4OO1 - chains C and F of the 11 polymer chains in the assembly; structure by X-ray diffraction, 3.30 A resolution.

[Chain C]
Molecule: Exosome complex component RRP43
Organism: Saccharomyces cerevisiae
UniProt: P25359 (RRP43_YEAST); numbering as in UniProt (aligned over 1-394)
Amino-acid sequence (394 residues; numbered 1 to 394; the number before each row is that of its first residue):
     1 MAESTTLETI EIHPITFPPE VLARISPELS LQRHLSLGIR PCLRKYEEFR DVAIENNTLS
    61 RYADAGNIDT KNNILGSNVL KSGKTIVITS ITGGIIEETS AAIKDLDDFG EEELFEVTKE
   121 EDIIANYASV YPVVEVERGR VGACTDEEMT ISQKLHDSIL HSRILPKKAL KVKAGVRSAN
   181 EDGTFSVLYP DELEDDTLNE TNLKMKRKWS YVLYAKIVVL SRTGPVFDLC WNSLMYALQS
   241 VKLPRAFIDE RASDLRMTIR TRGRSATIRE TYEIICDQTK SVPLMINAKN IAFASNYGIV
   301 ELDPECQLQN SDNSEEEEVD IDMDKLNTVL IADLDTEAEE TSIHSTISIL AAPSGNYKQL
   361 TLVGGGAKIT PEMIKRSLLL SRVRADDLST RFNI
Disordered / not traced: 1-5, 102-120, 181-183, 192-208, 250-270, 310-326

[Chain F]
Molecule: Exosome complex component MTR3
Organism: Saccharomyces cerevisiae
Notes: EC 3.1.13.-
UniProt: P48240 (MTR3_YEAST); residues 1-250 here = UniProt positions 1-250
Amino-acid sequence (250 residues; numbered 1 to 250; the number before each row is that of its first residue):
     1 MNVQDRRRLL GPAAAKPMAF SNTTTHVPEK KSTDLTPKGN ESEQELSLHT GFIENCNGSA
    61 LVEARSLGHQ TSLITAVYGP RSIRGSFTSQ GTISIQLKNG LLEKYNTNEL KEVSSFLMGI
   121 FNSVVNLSRY PKSGIDIFVY LTYDKDLTNN PQDDDSQSKM MSSQISSLIP HCITSITLAL
   181 ADAGIELVDM AGAGEANGTV VSFIKNGEEI VGFWKDDGDD EDLLECLDRC KEQYNRYRDL
   241 MISCLMNQET
Disordered / not traced: 1-4, 21-42, 148-162, 249-250

[How chain C and chain F interact]
Pairs across the interface (60):
  Leu59(C) with Leu101(F), hydrophobic; Tyr143(F)
  Arg61(C) with Phe20(F)
  Asp69(C) with Tyr143(F), hydrogen bond; Lys145(F), salt bridge; Leu147(F)
  Lys71(C) with Lys104(F)
  Asn72(C) with Leu102(F)
  Ile74(C) with Leu101(F), hydrophobic
  Lys84(C) with Glu54(F)
  Ile86(C) with Phe52(F), hydrophobic
  Ile88(C) with Leu101(F), hydrophobic
  Ser90(C) with Leu101(F)
  Gly93(C) with Met18(F)
  Gly94(C) with Lys16(F); Met18(F), hydrogen bond (backbone-side chain)
  Ile95(C) with Lys16(F), hydrogen bond (backbone-backbone)
  Ile96(C) with Ala15(F), hydrophobic
  Tyr131(C) with Leu9(F); Gly11(F); Pro12(F)
  Val133(C) with Arg8(F)
  Glu135(C) with Lys98(F), salt bridge
  Glu137(C) with Asn55(F); Tyr78(F); Lys98(F), salt bridge; Tyr140(F), hydrogen bond
  Arg138(C) with Asn55(F); Tyr78(F)
  Gly139(C) with Tyr78(F); Arg81(F), hydrogen bond (backbone-side chain); Phe138(F)
  Val141(C) with Gln96(F); Phe138(F), hydrophobic
  Ala143(C) with Arg7(F)
  Cys144(C) with Arg7(F), hydrogen bond (backbone-side chain); Arg8(F), hydrogen bond
  Met149(C) with Arg7(F)
  Ser152(C) with Leu9(F)
  Gln153(C) with Leu9(F)
  His156(C) with Leu9(F)
  Tyr214(C) with Leu10(F); Pro12(F); Ala15(F)
  Lys216(C) with Asn99(F); Gly100(F); Leu101(F), hydrogen bond (side chain-backbone); Glu103(F), salt bridge
  Leu220(C) with Ile74(F), hydrophobic
  Ser221(C) with Ile53(F); Glu54(F), hydrogen bond (side chain-backbone); Asn55(F)
  Arg222(C) with Asn55(F)
  Pro244(C) with Met18(F), hydrophobic
  Ile275(C) with Ala19(F)
  Cys276(C) with Met18(F), hydrophobic; Ala19(F), hydrogen bond (backbone-backbone); Phe20(F)
  Asp277(C) with Phe20(F)
  Gln278(C) with Phe20(F), hydrogen bond (side chain-backbone)
Interface residues without a listed pair, chain C (45 interface residues in all): Ser60, Asn73, Lys81, Pro132, Arg140, Val212, Val218, Ile274
Interface residues without a listed pair, chain F (35 interface residues in all): Arg6, Ala14, Pro17, Thr142

[Overview]
45 residues of chain C and 35 residues of chain F are in contact; the contacts include 11 hydrogen bonds and 4
salt bridges. Polar pairs include Asp69(C)-Lys145(F), Glu135(C)-Lys98(F) and Glu137(C)-Lys98(F).
Here chain C is Exosome complex component RRP43 and chain F is Exosome complex component MTR3, both from
Saccharomyces cerevisiae. Entry 4OO1 (Structure of an Rrp6-RNA exosome complex bound to poly(A) RNA) was
determined by X-ray diffraction.
